6X3U - chains I and J of the 9 polymer chains in the assembly; structure by electron microscopy, 3.50 A resolution.

[Chain I]
Protein: Kappa Fab Light Chain
Organism: Mus musculus
Notes: antibody fragment or engineered binder
Chain sequence (213 residues; each row starts with the number of its first residue):
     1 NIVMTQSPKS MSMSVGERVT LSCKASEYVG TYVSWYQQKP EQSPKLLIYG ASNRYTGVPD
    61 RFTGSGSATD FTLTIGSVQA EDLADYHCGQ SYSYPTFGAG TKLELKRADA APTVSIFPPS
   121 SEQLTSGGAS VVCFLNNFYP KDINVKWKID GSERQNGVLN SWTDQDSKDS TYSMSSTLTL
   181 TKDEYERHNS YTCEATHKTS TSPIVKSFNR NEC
Disordered / not traced: 106-213
Disulfide bonds: Cys23-Cys88

[Chain J]
Protein: IgG2b Fab Heavy Chain
Organism: Mus musculus
Notes: antibody fragment or engineered binder
Chain sequence (454 residues; each row starts with the number of its first residue):
     1 EVQLQQSGAE LVKPGASVKL SCTASGFNIK DTYMYWVKQR PEQGLEWIGR IDPANGDTKY
    61 DPKFQGKATI TTDTFSNTAY LQLSSLTSED TAVYYCARKG LRWAMDYWGQ GTSVTVSTAK
   121 TTPPSVYPLA PGCGDTTGSS VTLGCLVKGY FPESVTVTWN SGSLSSSVHT FPALLQSGLY
   181 TMSSSVTVPS STWPSQTVTC SVAHPASSTT VDKKLEPSGP ISTINPCPPC KECHKCPAPN
   241 LEGGPSVFIF PPNIKDVLMI SLTPKVTCVV VDVSEDDPDV QISWFVNNVE VHTAQTQTHR
   301 EDYNSTIRVV STLPIQHQDW MSGKEFKCKV NNKDLPSPIE RTISKIKGLV RAPQVYILPP
   361 PAEQLSRKDV SLTCLVVGFN PGDISVEWTS NGHTEENYKD TAPVLDSDGS YFIYSKLNMK
   421 TSKWEKTDSF SCNVRHEGLK NYYLKKTISR SPGK
Disordered / not traced: 1, 118-454
Disulfide bonds: Cys22-Cys96

[Interface between chain I and chain J]
Residue-residue contacts (27):
  Tyr32(I) with Arg102(J)
  Ser34(I) with Ala104(J)
  Tyr36(I) with Ala104(J), hydrogen bond (side chain-backbone); Met105(J); Trp108(J)
  Gln38(I) with Gln39(J), hydrogen bond; Tyr95(J)
  Gln42(I) with Tyr95(J)
  Ser43(I) with Gly109(J)
  Pro44(I) with Trp108(J)
  Leu46(I) with Ala104(J); Asp106(J)
  Tyr49(I) with Leu101(J); Ala104(J), hydrophobic
  Gly50(I) with Arg102(J)
  Asn53(I) with Arg102(J)
  Tyr55(I) with Leu101(J), hydrophobic; Asp106(J)
  Ser91(I) with Trp103(J), hydrogen bond (side chain-backbone)
  Tyr94(I) with Trp47(J), hydrophobic; Lys59(J)
  Pro95(I) with Tyr35(J), hydrophobic; Trp47(J)
  Phe97(I) with Leu45(J), hydrophobic; Met105(J), hydrophobic
  Gly98(I) with Gly44(J)
  Ala99(I) with Gly44(J)
Interface residues without a listed pair, chain I (20 interface residues in all): Asp85, His87
Interface residues without a listed pair, chain J (19 interface residues in all): Val37, Glu42, Gln43, Tyr107

[In short]
The interface between chain I and chain J involves 20 residues on one side and 19 on the other; the contacts
include 3 hydrogen bonds. Among the polar pairs are Tyr36(I)-Ala104(J), Gln38(I)-Gln39(J) and
Ser91(I)-Trp103(J).
Here chain I is Kappa Fab Light Chain and chain J is IgG2b Fab Heavy Chain, both from Mus musculus. Entry 6X3U
(Human GABAA receptor alpha1-beta2-gamma2 subtype in complex with GABA plus flumazenil) was determined by
electron microscopy, deposited together with 6X3S, 6X3T, 6X3V, 6X3W, 6X3X, 6X3Z and 6X40.
